1HBS - chains A and B of the 4 polymer chains in the assembly; structure by X-ray diffraction, 3.00 A resolution.

[Chain A]
Molecule: Hemoglobin S (deoxy) (alpha chain)
Organism: Homo sapiens
UniProtKB: P69905 (HBA_HUMAN); residues 1-141 here = UniProt positions 1-141
Sequence (141 residues; row label = number of the first residue in the row):
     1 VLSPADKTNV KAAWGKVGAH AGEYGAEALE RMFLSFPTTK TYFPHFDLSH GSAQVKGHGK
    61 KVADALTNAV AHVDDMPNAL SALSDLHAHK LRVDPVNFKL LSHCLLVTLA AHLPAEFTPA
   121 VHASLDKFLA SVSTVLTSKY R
Metal / ion sites: heme Fe near H87 (its only coordinating residue here)
Ligand contacts: heme (HEM): Y42, F43, F46, H58, K61, V62, A65, L66, L83, L86, H87, L91, V93, N97, F98, L101, V132, S133
Swiss-Prot annotation at these positions:
  - site: K61 (Not glycated)
  - natural variant: D6 (A6D: In J-Toronto; this construct carries the variant), A13 (A13D: In J-Paris 1/J-Aljezur), E27 (A27E: In Shenyang; this construct carries the variant), K61 (K61N: In Zambia; deletion: In Clinic), D64 (A64D: In Pontoise; this construct carries the variant), D75 (D75A: In Lille; D75G: In Chapel Hill; D75N: In G-Pest), A111 (A111D: In Petah Tikva)

[Chain B]
Molecule: Hemoglobin S (deoxy) (beta chain)
Organism: Homo sapiens
UniProtKB: P68871 (HBB_HUMAN); residues 1-146 here = UniProt positions 1-146
Sequence (146 residues; numbered 1 to 146; the number before each row is that of its first residue):
     1 VHLTPVEKSA VTALWGKVNV DEVGGEALGR LLVVYPWTQR FFESFGDLST PDAVMGNPKV
    61 KAHGKKVLGA FSDGLAHLDN LKGTFATLSE LHCDKLHVDP ENFRLLGNVL VCVLAHHFGK
   121 EFTPPVQAAY QKVVAGVANA LAHKYH
Differences from the reference sequence: conflict V6 (Glu in P68871)
Metal / ion sites: heme Fe near H92 (its only coordinating residue here)
Ligand contacts: heme (HEM): L31, T38, F41, F42, H63, K66, V67, A70, L88, L91, H92, L96, V98, N102, F103, L106, L141
Swiss-Prot annotation at these positions:
  - natural variant: L3 (H3L: In Graz; this construct carries the variant), E7 (E7A: In G-Makassar; E7K: In Hb C; E7Q: In Machida; E7V: In SKCA), K8 (E8K: In G-Siriraj; this construct carries the variant), V11 (A11V: In Iraq-Halabja; this construct carries the variant), G16 (W16G: In Randwick; this construct carries the variant), V23 (E23V: In D-Granada; this construct carries the variant), G24 (V24G: In Miyashiro; this construct carries the variant), G25 (G25D: In Moscva; G25R: In Riverdale-Bronx; G25V: In Savannah), L32 (L32P: In Yokohama), V33 (L33V: In Muscat; this construct carries the variant), R40 (Q40R: In Tianshui; this construct carries the variant), F42 (F42Y: In Mequon; deletion: In Bruxelles), 11 further natural variant entries in UniProt

[How chain A and chain B interact]
Residue-residue contacts (34):
  R31(A) with F122(B), hydrogen bond (side chain-backbone); T123(B), hydrogen bond (side chain-backbone); P124(B); Q127(B)
  L34(A) with P124(B), hydrophobic; A128(B)
  S35(A) with Q127(B), hydrogen bond; A128(B), hydrogen bond (side chain-backbone); Q131(B)
  F36(A) with Q131(B)
  H103(A) with N108(B); Q127(B); Q131(B)
  V107(A) with V111(B), hydrophobic; C112(B), hydrophobic; A115(B); Q127(B)
  A110(A) with A115(B), hydrophobic; H116(B)
  A111(A) with A115(B); G119(B)
  L113(A) with H116(B)
  P114(A) with H116(B), hydrogen bond (backbone-side chain)
  F117(A) with R30(B); H116(B)
  T118(A) with R30(B)
  P119(A) with R30(B); V33(B)
  H122(A) with R30(B), hydrogen bond; V34(B); V109(B); C112(B)
  D126(A) with V34(B); Y35(B)
Interface residues without a listed pair, chain A (17 interface residues in all): A115, A123
Interface residues without a listed pair, chain B (20 interface residues in all): M55, K120, P125

[Summary]
Chain A and chain B form an interface of 17 and 20 residues respectively, with 6 hydrogen bonds. Polar
contacts include R31(A)-F122(B), R31(A)-T123(B) and S35(A)-Q127(B). Chain A binds heme. Ligands of chain B:
heme.
Chain A is Hemoglobin S (deoxy) (alpha chain) and chain B is Hemoglobin S (deoxy) (beta chain), both from Homo
sapiens; the structure, Refined crystal structure of deoxyhemoglobin S. I. restrained least-squares refinement
at 3.0-angstroms resolution, was determined by X-ray diffraction.
